8PDF - chain A; structure by X-ray diffraction, 1.20 A resolution.

Chain A:
Molecule: Peptidyl-prolyl cis-trans isomerase FKBP1A
Source organism: Homo sapiens
Notes: EC 5.2.1.8
UniProtKB: P62942 (FKB1A_HUMAN); residues 1-107 here correspond to UniProt positions 2-108 (UniProt number = residue number + 1)
Sequence (107 residues; each row starts with the number of its first residue):
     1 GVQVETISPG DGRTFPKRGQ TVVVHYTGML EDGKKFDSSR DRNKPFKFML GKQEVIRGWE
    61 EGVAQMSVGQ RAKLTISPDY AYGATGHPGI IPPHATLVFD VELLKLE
Construct notes: engineered mutation V22 (Cys23 in P62942)
UniProt features mapped onto this chain:
  - modified residue: K52 (N6-acetyllysine)
Small-molecule neighbours: Y5Q ((2S,4R)-1-[(2S)-2-[2-[2-[2-[4-[(1S)-1-[(1S,5S,6R)-10-[3,5-bis(chloranyl)phenyl]sulfonyl-5-ethenyl-2-oxidanylidene-3,10-diazabicyclo[4.3.1]decan-3-yl]ethyl]-1,2,3-triazol-1-yl]ethoxy]ethoxy]ethanoylamino]-3,3-dimethyl-butanoyl]-N-[[4-(4-methyl-1,3-thiazol-5-yl)phenyl]methyl]-4-oxidanyl-pyrrolidine-2-carboxamide): Y26, F36, D37, F46, Q53, E54, V55, I56, W59, Y82, H87, I90, I91, L97, F99

In short:
Bound to chain A: compound Y5Q.
Chain A is Peptidyl-prolyl cis-trans isomerase FKBP1A (Homo sapiens); the structure, FKBP12 in complex with
PROTAC 6a2, was determined by X-ray diffraction together with 8PC2 from the same study.
